PDB entry 1H9T | X-ray diffraction, 3.25 A resolution | chains A and X of the 4 polymer chains in the assembly

Chain A:
Protein: Fatty acid metabolism regulator protein
From: Escherichia coli
UniProtKB: P09371 (FADR_ECOLI); residues 2-239 here correspond to UniProt positions 1-238 (UniProt number = residue number - 1)
Chain sequence (243 residues; each row starts with the number of its first residue; numbers below 1 keep their minus sign (Phe-3 is residue -3)):
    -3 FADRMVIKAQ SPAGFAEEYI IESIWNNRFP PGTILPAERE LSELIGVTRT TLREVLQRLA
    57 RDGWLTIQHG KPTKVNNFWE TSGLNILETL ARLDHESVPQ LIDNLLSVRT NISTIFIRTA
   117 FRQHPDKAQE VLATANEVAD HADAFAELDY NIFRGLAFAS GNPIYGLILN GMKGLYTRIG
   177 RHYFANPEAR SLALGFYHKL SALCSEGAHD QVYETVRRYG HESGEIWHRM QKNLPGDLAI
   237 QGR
Not modelled in the structure: -3 to 4, 231-233
Small-molecule neighbours: gold ion (AU): Pro121, Gln125, Cys200, Ser201
Reported in the primary citation:
  - binding site for the 19-nt DNA strand (chain X): Ser7 to Ala9, Glu34, Arg35, Thr44, Arg45, Thr46, Thr47, Arg49, Ile63 to Thr69
  - mutagenesis - A9V, R35A, R35C, R49A: abolished binding to the 19-nt DNA strand (chain X) (citing earlier work)
  - mutagenesis - K67A: decreased binding to the 19-nt DNA strand (chain X) (citing earlier work)
  - contacts within the chain: Glu34-Arg45, Glu34-Arg49
  - conformationally variable residues (side-chain flip): Met168, Tyr172

Chain X:
Molecule: 19-nt DNA strand
Sequence (19 nucleotides; numbered 1 to 19; the number before each row is that of its first residue):
     1 CATCTGGTAC GACCAGATC

Interface between chain A and chain X:
Residue-residue contacts (14; chain A residue first):
  Ser7(A) with DT8(X), hydrogen bond to the phosphate
  Ala9(A) with DT8(X), hydrogen bond to the phosphate
  Arg35(A) with DC13(X), base contact
  Val43(A) with DA9(X), phosphate contact
  Thr44(A) with DA9(X), hydrogen bond to the phosphate; DC10(X), phosphate contact
  Thr46(A) with DC10(X), hydrogen bond to the base
  Thr47(A) with DT8(X), sugar contact; DA9(X), hydrogen bond to the phosphate
  Glu50(A) with DT8(X), phosphate contact
  His65(A) with DA15(X), hydrogen bond to the base; DG16(X), sugar contact
  Gly66(A) with DG16(X), base contact; DA17(X), sugar contact
Other interface residues (no listed pair), chain A (14 interface residues in all): Pro8, Gly42, Arg45, Lys67
Other interface residues (no listed pair), chain X (10 interface residues in all): DG11, DA12, DT18

Summary:
Chain A and chain X form an interface of 14 and 10 residues respectively, with 6 hydrogen bonds. Polar pairs
include Thr46(A)-DC10(X), His65(A)-DA15(X) and Ser7(A)-DT8(X). From the paper: a binding site for the 19-nt
DNA strand (chain X) at Ser7(A), Glu34(A) and Arg35(A) among others; A9V, R35A and R35C of chain A, among
others, abolish binding to the 19-nt DNA strand (chain X); 5 substitutions were tested in all.
Here chain A is Fatty acid metabolism regulator protein (Escherichia coli) and chain X is a 19-nt DNA strand.
Entry 1H9T (Fadr, fatty acid responsive transcription factor from E. coli in complex with fadb operator) was
determined by X-ray diffraction.
